3U94 - chains B and C of the 4 polymer chains in the assembly; structure by X-ray diffraction, 1.96 A resolution.

[Chain B (and C)]
Protein: Glutamate receptor, ionotropic kainate 3
From: Rattus norvegicus
Notes: fragment: and 669-807; chain C of this document is another copy of the same molecule, construct and numbering; everything in this record applies to it too
UniProt: P42264 (GRIK3_RAT); the construct has insertions or renumbered stretches relative to UniProt, so the offset changes along the chain: 3-116 = UniProt 433-546; 119-257 = UniProt 669-807
Sequence (257 residues; each row starts with the number of its first residue):
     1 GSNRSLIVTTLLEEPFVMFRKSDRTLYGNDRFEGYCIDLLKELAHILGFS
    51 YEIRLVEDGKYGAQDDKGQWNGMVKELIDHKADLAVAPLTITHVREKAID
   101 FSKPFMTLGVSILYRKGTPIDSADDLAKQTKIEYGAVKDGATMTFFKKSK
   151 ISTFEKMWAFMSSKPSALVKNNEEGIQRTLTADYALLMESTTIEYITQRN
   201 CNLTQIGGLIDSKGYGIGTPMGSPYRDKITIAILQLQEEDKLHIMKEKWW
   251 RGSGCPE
Not modelled in the structure: 1-3, 257 (chain C: 1-2, 256-257)
Cystine bridges: Cys-201/Cys-255
Differences from the reference sequence: expression tag (1-2); linker (117-118)
Bound ions: Zn2+ site 1 near His-80 (its only coordinating residue here); Zn2+ site 2: His-93, Glu-96 (shared with Asp-240(C), His-243(C) of chain C); Zn2+ site 3: Glu-194 (shared with 2 residues of chain A); Zn2+ site 4: His-243 (shared with 1 residue of chain A)
Residues lining bound ligands: glutamic acid (GLU): Tyr-61, Pro-88, Leu-89, Thr-90, Arg-95, Gly-140, Ala-141, Thr-142, Glu-189, Tyr-215
Swiss-Prot annotation at these positions:
  - binding site (L-glutamate): Pro-88, Thr-90, Arg-95, Ala-141, Thr-142, Glu-189
  - glycosylation (N-linked (GlcNAc...) asparagine): Asn-3, Asn-202

[How chain B and chain C interact]
Residue-residue contacts (8; chain B residue first):
  His-93(B) / Asp-240(C)  salt bridge
  His-93(B) / His-243(C)  hydrogen bond
  Glu-96(B) / Asp-240(C)
  Glu-96(B) / His-243(C)  salt bridge
  Lys-97(B) / Glu-247(C)  salt bridge
  Lys-103(B) / Glu-238(C)
  Lys-150(B) / Leu-209(C)
  Ile-151(B) / Ser-212(C)

[Summary]
The chain B/chain C interface involves 6 residues from each chain, with 1 hydrogen bond and 3 salt bridges.
Polar contacts include His-93(B)/Asp-240(C), Glu-96(B)/His-243(C) and Lys-97(B)/Glu-247(C). Chain B binds
glutamic acid. UniProt lists 6 L-glutamate-binding residues on chain B.
Both chains are Glutamate receptor, ionotropic kainate 3 (Rattus norvegicus). Entry 3U94 (Crystal structure of
the GluK3 ligand binding domain complex with glutamate and zinc: P21212 form) was determined by X-ray
diffraction together with 3U92 and 3U93 from the same study.
